5EX8 - chain A; structure by X-ray diffraction, 2.10 A resolution.

[Chain A]
Protein: Cytochrome P450
From: Streptomyces toyocaensis
UniProt: Q8KLL7 (Q8KLL7_STRTO); residues 1-391 here = UniProt positions 1-391
Sequence (424 residues; each row starts with the number of its first residue; numbers below 1 keep their minus sign (Met-32 is residue -32)):
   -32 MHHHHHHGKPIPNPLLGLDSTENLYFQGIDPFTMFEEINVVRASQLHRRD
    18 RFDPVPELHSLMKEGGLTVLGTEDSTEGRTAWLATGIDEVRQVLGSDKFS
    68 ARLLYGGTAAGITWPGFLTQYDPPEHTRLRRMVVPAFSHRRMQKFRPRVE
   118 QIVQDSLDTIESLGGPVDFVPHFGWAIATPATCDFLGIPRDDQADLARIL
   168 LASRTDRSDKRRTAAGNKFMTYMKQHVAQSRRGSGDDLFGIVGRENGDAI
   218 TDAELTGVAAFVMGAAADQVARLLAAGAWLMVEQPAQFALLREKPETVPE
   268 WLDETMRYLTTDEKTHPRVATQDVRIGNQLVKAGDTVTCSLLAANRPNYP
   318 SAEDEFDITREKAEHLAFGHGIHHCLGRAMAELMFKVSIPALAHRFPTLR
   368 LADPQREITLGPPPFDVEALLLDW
Disordered / not traced: -32 to -23
Differences from the reference sequence: initiating methionine (-32); expression tag (-31 to 0)
Ion coordination: heme Fe: Cys342 (together with 1,2-ethanediol)
Small-molecule neighbours: heme (HEM): Leu61, Leu85, Thr86, His93, Arg97, Phe104, Thr149, Phe228, Val229, Ala233, Gln236, Val237, Leu240, Thr278, Asp279, Thr282, His283, Arg285, Leu308, Ala334, Phe335, Gly336, Ile339, His340, His341, Cys342, Leu343, Gly344, Met347, Ala348, Met351
From the paper describing this entry:
  - heme coordination: Cys342
  - binding site for heme: Thr86, His93, Arg97, Thr282, His283, Arg285, His340
  - catalytic residues: Asp235, Gln236 (by similarity / conservation)

[Overview]
Bound to chain A: heme. The paper reports catalytic residues Asp235 and Gln236; a binding site for heme at
Thr86, His93 and Arg97 among others.
Chain A is Cytochrome P450 (Streptomyces toyocaensis); the structure, Structure of P450 StaF from glycopeptide
antibiotic A47934 biosynthesis; ethylene glycol cryo, was determined by X-ray diffraction, deposited together
with 5EX9.
